Entry 8ADN (electron microscopy, 2.77 A resolution); this record covers chains B and C of the 30 polymer chains in the assembly.

# Chain B
Molecule: Proteasome subunit alpha type-3
From: Vairimorpha necatrix
Amino-acid sequence (231 residues; numbered 1 to 231; the number before each row is that of its first residue):
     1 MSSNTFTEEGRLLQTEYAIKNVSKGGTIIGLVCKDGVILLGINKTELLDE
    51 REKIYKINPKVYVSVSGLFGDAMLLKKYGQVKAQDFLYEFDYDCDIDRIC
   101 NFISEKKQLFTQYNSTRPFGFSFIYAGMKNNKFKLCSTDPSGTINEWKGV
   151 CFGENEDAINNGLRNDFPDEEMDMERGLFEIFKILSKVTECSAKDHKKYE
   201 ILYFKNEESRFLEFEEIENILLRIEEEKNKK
Not modelled in the structure: 1, 230-231

# Chain C
Molecule: Proteasome subunit alpha type-4
From: Vairimorpha necatrix
Amino-acid sequence (225 residues; each row starts with the number of its first residue):
     1 MEYENALGIFSPDGRLIQVEYAQQASEQGSLVVFSSDTNEICLSIETKTH
    51 NKMLIDQNKLLPVDKDLNIWYTFSGIKPDSYKVLNEARLICRNYKIKTGT
   101 NISFDELAYELSLYKQKFTLDSSMRPFGIRSILLQVKDMAKIYVLEPDGN
   151 YSEYKCGAVGQKSVSVCEYLEKCEEEDIIFRSVSGLGTVVQSDKNKVMSY
   201 VISKDEIRRVEDETVSQIISTVSVK
Not modelled in the structure: 1-5, 225

# Chain B / chain C interface
Residue-residue contacts (58; chain B residue first):
  N4(B) - R125(C)
  T5(B) - Q18(C)
  F6(B) - Q18(C)  hydrogen bond (backbone-side chain)
  F6(B) - Y21(C)  hydrophobic
  F6(B) - A22(C)  hydrophobic
  F6(B) - A25(C)  hydrophobic
  F6(B) - I76(C)  hydrophobic
  F6(B) - R125(C)
  F6(B) - P126(C)
  T7(B) - Y21(C)
  T7(B) - Q24(C)
  E8(B) - Y21(C)
  E8(B) - Q24(C)  hydrogen bond (backbone-side chain)
  E9(B) - Q24(C)  hydrogen bond (backbone-side chain)
  G10(B) - Q24(C)  hydrogen bond (backbone-side chain)
  G10(B) - A25(C)
  L12(B) - I76(C)  hydrophobic
  L12(B) - R125(C)
  S104(B) - Y81(C)
  Q108(B) - P78(C)
  Q108(B) - D79(C)  hydrogen bond
  Q108(B) - K82(C)  hydrogen bond
  T111(B) - R125(C)  hydrogen bond (backbone-side chain)
  Q112(B) - D79(C)
  Q112(B) - K82(C)
  Q112(B) - F118(C)
  Q112(B) - M124(C)
  Q112(B) - R125(C)  hydrogen bond (side chain-backbone)
  Q112(B) - F127(C)
  Y113(B) - S123(C)
  Y113(B) - M124(C)  hydrophobic
  N114(B) - L7(C)
  N114(B) - S123(C)  hydrogen bond (backbone-backbone)
  N114(B) - M124(C)
  S141(B) - P78(C)
  G142(B) - P78(C)
  G142(B) - Y81(C)
  T143(B) - K77(C)
  T143(B) - P78(C)
  I144(B) - Q57(C)
  I144(B) - Y81(C)  hydrogen bond (backbone-side chain)
  N145(B) - L54(C)
  E146(B) - L54(C)
  E146(B) - I55(C)  hydrogen bond (backbone-backbone)
  E146(B) - Q57(C)
  W147(B) - N51(C)
  W147(B) - M53(C)
  W147(B) - L54(C)  hydrophobic
  K148(B) - M53(C)  hydrogen bond (backbone-backbone)
  G149(B) - M53(C)
  L163(B) - K52(C)
  L163(B) - M53(C)
  R164(B) - H50(C)
  R164(B) - N51(C)
  R164(B) - K52(C)  hydrogen bond (backbone-side chain)
  F167(B) - K52(C)  hydrogen bond (backbone-side chain)
  F167(B) - M53(C)  hydrophobic
  D169(B) - K52(C)  salt bridge
Also at the interface, not in a pair above, chain B (30 interface residues in all): E105, L109, S115
Also at the interface, not in a pair above, chain C (27 interface residues in all): N85, G128

# Overview
30 residues of chain B face 27 of chain C across their interface; the contacts include 14 hydrogen bonds and 1
salt bridge. Polar contacts include D169(B)-K52(C), F6(B)-Q18(C) and E8(B)-Q24(C).
Chain B is Proteasome subunit alpha type-3 and chain C is Proteasome subunit alpha type-4, both from
Vairimorpha necatrix; the structure, Vairimorpha necatrix 20S proteasome from spores, was determined by
electron microscopy.
